7DB9 - chains C and E of the 6 polymer chains in the assembly; structure by X-ray diffraction, 2.85 A resolution.

# Chain C
Name: Tubulin alpha-1B chain
Source organism: Sus scrofa
UniProt: Q2XVP4 (TBA1B_PIG); numbering as in UniProt (aligned over 1-451)
Amino-acid sequence (451 residues; row label = number of the first residue in the row):
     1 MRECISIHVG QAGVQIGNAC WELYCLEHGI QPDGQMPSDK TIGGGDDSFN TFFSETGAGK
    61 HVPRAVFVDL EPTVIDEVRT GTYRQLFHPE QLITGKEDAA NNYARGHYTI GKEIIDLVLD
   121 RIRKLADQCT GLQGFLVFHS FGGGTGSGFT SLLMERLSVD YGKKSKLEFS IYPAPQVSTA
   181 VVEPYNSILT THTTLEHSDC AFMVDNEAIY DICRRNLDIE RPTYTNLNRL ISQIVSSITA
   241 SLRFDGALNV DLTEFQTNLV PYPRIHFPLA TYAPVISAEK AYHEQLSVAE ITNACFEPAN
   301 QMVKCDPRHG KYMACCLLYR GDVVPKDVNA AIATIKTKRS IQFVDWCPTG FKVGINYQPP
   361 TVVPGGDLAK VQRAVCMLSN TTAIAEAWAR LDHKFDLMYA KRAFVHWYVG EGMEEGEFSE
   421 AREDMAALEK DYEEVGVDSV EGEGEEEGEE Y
Unresolved in the structure: 441-451
Swiss-Prot annotation at these positions:
  - motif: Met1 to Cys4 (MREC motif)
  - active site: Glu254
  - binding site (GTP): Gly10, Gln11, Ala12, Gln15, Glu71, Ala99, Ser140, Gly143, Gly144, Thr145, Gly146, Thr179, Glu183, Asn206, Tyr224, Asn228, Leu252
  - binding site (Mg(2+)): Glu71
  - site: Tyr451 (Involved in polymerization)
  - modified residue: Lys40 (N6,N6,N6-trimethyllysine), Ser48 (Phosphoserine), Ser232 (Phosphoserine), Tyr282 (3'-nitrotyrosine), Arg339 (Omega-N-methylarginine), Ser439 (Phosphoserine), Glu443 (5-glutamyl polyglutamate), Glu445 (5-glutamyl polyglutamate), Tyr451 (3'-nitrotyrosine)
  - cross-link (Glycyl lysine isopeptide (Lys-Gly)): Lys326 (interchain with G-Cter in ubiquitin), Lys370 (interchain with G-Cter in ubiquitin)

# Chain E
Name: Stathmin-4
Source organism: Mus musculus
UniProt: P63042 (STMN4_MOUSE); residues 5-145 here correspond to UniProt positions 49-189 (UniProt number = residue number + 44)
Amino-acid sequence (143 residues; each row starts with the number of its first residue):
     3 MADMEVIELN KCTSGQSFEV ILKPPSFDGV PEFNASLPRR RDPSLEEIQK KLEAAEERRK
    63 YQEAELLKHL AEKREHEREV IQKAIEENNN FIKMAKEKLA QKMESNKENR EAHLAAMLER
   123 LQEKDKHAEE VRKNKELKEE ASR
Unresolved in the structure: 3-5, 29-43, 145
Construct notes: initiating methionine (3); expression tag (4)

# Chain C / chain E interface
Contacting residue pairs (30; chain C residue first):
  His107(C) - Lys104(E)
  His107(C) - Met105(E)
  Tyr108(C) - Lys104(E)
  Tyr108(C) - Met105(E)  hydrophobic
  Tyr108(C) - Asn108(E)
  Thr109(C) - Arg112(E)
  Lys112(C) - Met105(E)
  Leu152(C) - Met105(E)  hydrophobic
  Glu155(C) - Leu101(E)
  Glu155(C) - Lys104(E)  salt bridge
  Arg156(C) - Leu101(E)
  Ser158(C) - Phe93(E)
  Ser158(C) - Ile94(E)
  Val159(C) - Ile94(E)
  Val159(C) - Ala97(E)  hydrophobic
  Val159(C) - Lys98(E)
  Gly162(C) - Ile94(E)
  Lys163(C) - Asn90(E)
  Lys163(C) - Phe93(E)
  Thr193(C) - Lys104(E)
  His197(C) - Phe93(E)
  Val409(C) - His115(E)
  Gly410(C) - His115(E)  hydrogen bond (backbone-side chain)
  Glu411(C) - Arg112(E)  salt bridge
  Gly412(C) - Asn108(E)  hydrogen bond (backbone-side chain)
  Gly412(C) - Asn111(E)  hydrogen bond (backbone-side chain)
  Gly412(C) - Arg112(E)
  Met413(C) - Asn108(E)
  Glu414(C) - Asn111(E)  hydrogen bond
  Glu417(C) - Asn108(E)
Other interface residues (no listed pair), chain C (21 interface residues in all): Glu196
Other interface residues (no listed pair), chain E (13 interface residues in all): Ser107

# Summary
The interface between chain C and chain E involves 21 residues on one side and 13 on the other, with 4
hydrogen bonds and 2 salt bridges. Among the polar pairs are Glu155(C)-Lys104(E), Glu411(C)-Arg112(E) and
Gly410(C)-His115(E).
Chain C is Tubulin alpha-1B chain (Sus scrofa) and chain E is Stathmin-4 (Mus musculus); the structure, IC1 in
complex with tubulin, was determined by X-ray diffraction.
